9C42 - chains A and B of the 4 polymer chains in the assembly; structure by X-ray diffraction, 2.69 A resolution.

== Chain A ==
Name: Major histocompatibility complex class I-related gene protein
Organism: Homo sapiens
UniProt: Q95460 (HMR1_HUMAN); residues 1-270 here correspond to UniProt positions 23-292 (UniProt number = residue number + 22)
Chain sequence (271 residues; each row starts with the number of its first residue; numbering starts at 0):
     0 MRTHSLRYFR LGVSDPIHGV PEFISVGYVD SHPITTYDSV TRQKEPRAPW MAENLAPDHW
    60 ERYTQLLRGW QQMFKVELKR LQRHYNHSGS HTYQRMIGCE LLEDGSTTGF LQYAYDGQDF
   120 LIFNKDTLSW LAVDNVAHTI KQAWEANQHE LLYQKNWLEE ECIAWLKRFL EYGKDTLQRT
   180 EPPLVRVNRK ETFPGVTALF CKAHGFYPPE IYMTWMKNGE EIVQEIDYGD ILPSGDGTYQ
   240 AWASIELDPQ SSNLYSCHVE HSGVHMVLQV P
Disordered / not traced: 191-194
Disulfides: Cys98-Cys161, Cys200-Cys256
Differences from the reference sequence: initiating methionine (0); conflict Ser261 (Cys283 in Q95460)
Residues lining bound ligands: REF (2,3,7,8-tetrahydroxychromeno[5,4,3-cde]chromene-5,10-dione): Tyr7, Arg9, Ser24, Thr34, Lys43, Tyr62, Leu66, Trp69, Arg94, Ile96, Tyr152, Trp156, Trp164

== Chain B ==
Name: Beta-2-microglobulin
Organism: Homo sapiens
UniProt: P61769 (B2MG_HUMAN); residues 1-99 here correspond to UniProt positions 21-119 (UniProt number = residue number + 20)
Chain sequence (100 residues; numbered 0 to 99; the number before each row is that of its first residue; numbering starts at 0):
     0 MIQRTPKIQV YSRHPAENGK SNFLNCYVSG FHPSDIEVDL LKNGERIEKV EHSDLSFSKD
    60 WSFYLLYYTE FTPTEKDEYA CRVNHVTLSQ PKIVKWDRDM
Disordered / not traced: 99
Disulfides: Cys25-Cys80
Differences from the reference sequence: initiating methionine (0)

== Chain A / chain B interface ==
Contacting residue pairs (44):
  Arg6(A) - Lys58(B)
  Phe8(A) - Phe56(B)  hydrophobic
  Phe8(A) - Ser57(B)
  Leu10(A) - Phe56(B)  hydrophobic
  Val19(A) - Asp34(B)
  Val25(A) - Phe56(B)  hydrophobic
  Tyr27(A) - Ser55(B)
  Tyr27(A) - Phe56(B)  hydrogen bond (side chain-backbone)
  Arg46(A) - Asp53(B)
  Ser89(A) - Met0(B)
  His90(A) - Met0(B)
  Thr91(A) - His31(B)
  Gln93(A) - His31(B)  hydrogen bond
  Gln93(A) - Trp60(B)  hydrogen bond (side chain-backbone)
  Gln93(A) - Phe62(B)
  Arg94(A) - Trp60(B)
  Met95(A) - Trp60(B)  hydrophobic
  Gln111(A) - Trp60(B)
  Tyr112(A) - Trp60(B)
  Ala113(A) - Trp60(B)
  Asp115(A) - Met0(B)
  Asp115(A) - Ile1(B)
  Asp115(A) - His31(B)
  Gly116(A) - Arg3(B)  hydrogen bond (backbone-side chain)
  Gly116(A) - His31(B)
  Gly116(A) - Trp60(B)
  Gln117(A) - Ile1(B)
  Asp118(A) - Trp60(B)  hydrogen bond
  Arg185(A) - Pro14(B)
  Asp229(A) - Lys6(B)  salt bridge
  Asp229(A) - Gln8(B)
  Leu231(A) - Gln8(B)
  Leu231(A) - Tyr10(B)  hydrophobic
  Pro232(A) - Tyr10(B)  hydrogen bond (backbone-side chain)
  Pro232(A) - Asn24(B)
  Pro232(A) - Tyr26(B)  hydrophobic
  Pro232(A) - Leu65(B)  hydrophobic
  Ser233(A) - Arg12(B)  hydrogen bond (backbone-side chain)
  Ser233(A) - Asn24(B)  hydrogen bond (backbone-side chain)
  Gly234(A) - Arg12(B)  hydrogen bond (backbone-side chain)
  Asp235(A) - Arg12(B)
  Gln239(A) - Tyr10(B)
  Gln239(A) - Ser11(B)  hydrogen bond (side chain-backbone)
  Gln239(A) - Arg12(B)  hydrogen bond (side chain-backbone)
Also at the interface, not in a pair above, chain A (31 interface residues in all): Ile16, Ile23, His203
Also at the interface, not in a pair above, chain B (27 interface residues in all): His13, Pro32, Ser33, Leu54, Asp59, Tyr63

== In short ==
Chain A and chain B form an interface of 31 and 27 residues respectively, with 11 hydrogen bonds and 1 salt
bridge. Among the polar pairs are Asp229(A)-Lys6(B), Tyr27(A)-Phe56(B) and Gln93(A)-His31(B). Bound to chain
A: compound REF.
Chain A is Major histocompatibility complex class I-related gene protein and chain B is Beta-2-microglobulin,
both from Homo sapiens; the structure, Structure of human MR1-ellagic acid in complex with human MAIT A-F7
TCR, was determined by X-ray diffraction.
